1I50 - chains A and E of the 10 polymer chains in the assembly; structure by X-ray diffraction, 2.80 A resolution.

[Chain A]
Protein: DNA-directed RNA polymerase II largest subunit
Organism: Saccharomyces cerevisiae
Notes: EC 2.7.7.6
UniProt: P04050 (RPB1_YEAST); residues 1-1733 here = UniProt positions 1-1733
Chain sequence (1733 residues; row label = number of the first residue in the row):
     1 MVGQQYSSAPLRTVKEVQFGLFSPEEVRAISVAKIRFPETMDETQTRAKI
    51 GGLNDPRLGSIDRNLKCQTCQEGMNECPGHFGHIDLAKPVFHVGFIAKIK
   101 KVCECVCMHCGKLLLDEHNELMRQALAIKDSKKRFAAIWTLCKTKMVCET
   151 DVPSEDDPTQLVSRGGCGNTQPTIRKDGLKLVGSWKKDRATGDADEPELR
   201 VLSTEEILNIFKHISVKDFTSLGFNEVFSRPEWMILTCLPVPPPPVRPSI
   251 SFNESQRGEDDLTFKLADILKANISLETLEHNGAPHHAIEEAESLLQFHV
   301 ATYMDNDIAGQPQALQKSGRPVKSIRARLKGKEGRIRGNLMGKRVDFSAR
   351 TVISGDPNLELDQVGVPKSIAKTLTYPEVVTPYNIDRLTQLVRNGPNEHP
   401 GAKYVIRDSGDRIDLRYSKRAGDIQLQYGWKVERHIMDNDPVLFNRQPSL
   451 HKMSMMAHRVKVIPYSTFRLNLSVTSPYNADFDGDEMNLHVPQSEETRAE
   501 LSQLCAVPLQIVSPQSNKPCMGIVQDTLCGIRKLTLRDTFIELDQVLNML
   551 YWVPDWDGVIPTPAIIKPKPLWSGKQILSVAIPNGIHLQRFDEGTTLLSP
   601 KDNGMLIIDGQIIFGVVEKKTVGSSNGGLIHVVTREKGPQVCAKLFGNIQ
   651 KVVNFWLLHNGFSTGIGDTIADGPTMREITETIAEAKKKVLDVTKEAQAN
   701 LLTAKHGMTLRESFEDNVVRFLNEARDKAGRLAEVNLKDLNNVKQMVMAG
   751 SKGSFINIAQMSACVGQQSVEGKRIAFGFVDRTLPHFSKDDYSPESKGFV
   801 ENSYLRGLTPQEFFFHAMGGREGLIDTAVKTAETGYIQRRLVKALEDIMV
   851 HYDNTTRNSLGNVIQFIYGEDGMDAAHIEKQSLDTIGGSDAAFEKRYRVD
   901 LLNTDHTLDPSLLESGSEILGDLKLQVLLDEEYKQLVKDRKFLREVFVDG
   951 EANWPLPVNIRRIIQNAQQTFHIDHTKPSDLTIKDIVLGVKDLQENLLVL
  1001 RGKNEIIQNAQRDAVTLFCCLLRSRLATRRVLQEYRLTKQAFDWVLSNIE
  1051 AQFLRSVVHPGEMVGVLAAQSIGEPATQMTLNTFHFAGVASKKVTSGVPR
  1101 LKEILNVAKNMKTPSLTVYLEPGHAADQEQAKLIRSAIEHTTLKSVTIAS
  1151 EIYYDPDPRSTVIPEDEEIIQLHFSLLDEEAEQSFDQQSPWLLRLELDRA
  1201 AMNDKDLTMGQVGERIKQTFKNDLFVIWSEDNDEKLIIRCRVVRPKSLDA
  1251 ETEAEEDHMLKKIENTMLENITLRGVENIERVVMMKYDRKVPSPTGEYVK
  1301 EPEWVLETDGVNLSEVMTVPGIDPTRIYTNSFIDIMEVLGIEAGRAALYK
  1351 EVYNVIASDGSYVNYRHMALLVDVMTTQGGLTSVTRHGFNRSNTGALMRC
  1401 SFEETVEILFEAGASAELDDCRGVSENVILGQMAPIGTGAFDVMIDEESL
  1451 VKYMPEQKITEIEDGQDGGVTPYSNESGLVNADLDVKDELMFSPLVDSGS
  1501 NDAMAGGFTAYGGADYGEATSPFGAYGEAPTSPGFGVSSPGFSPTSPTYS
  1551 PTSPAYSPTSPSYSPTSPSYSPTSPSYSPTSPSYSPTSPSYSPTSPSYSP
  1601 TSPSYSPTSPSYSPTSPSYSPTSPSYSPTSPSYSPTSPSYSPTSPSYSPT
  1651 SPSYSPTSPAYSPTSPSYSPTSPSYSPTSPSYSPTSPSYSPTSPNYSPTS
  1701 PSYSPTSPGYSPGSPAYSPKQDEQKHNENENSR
Disordered / not traced: 1, 1082-1091, 1177-1186, 1244-1253, 1451-1733
Curated features (UniProtKB/Swiss-Prot):
  - region: Pro248 to Asp260 (Lid loop), Asn306 to Lys323 (Rudder loop), Pro810 to Glu822 (Bridging helix)
  - binding site (Zn(2+)): Cys67, Cys70, Cys77, His80, Cys107, Cys110, Cys148, Cys167
  - binding site (Mg(2+)): Asp481, Asp483, Asp485
  - modified residue: Thr1471 (Phosphothreonine)
  - cross-link (Glycyl lysine isopeptide (Lys-Gly)): Lys695 (interchain with G-Cter in ubiquitin), Lys1246 (interchain with G-Cter in ubiquitin), Lys1350 (interchain with G-Cter in ubiquitin)
  - natural variant: Ser1653 to Pro1659 (deletion: In strain: A364A)
  - mutagenesis: Lys1246 (K1246R: Impairs ubiquitination during transcription stress)
Ion coordination: Zn2+ site 1: Cys67, Cys70, Cys77, His80; Zn2+ site 2: Cys107, Cys110, Cys148, Cys167; Mn2+: Asp481, Asp483, Asp485
From the paper describing this entry:
  - Mn2+ coordination: Asp481, Asp483, Asp485
  - catalytic residues: Asp481
  - conformationally variable residues (domain motion): Asp193, Gly283, Asn903

[Chain E]
Protein: DNA-directed RNA polymerase II 27KD polypeptide
Organism: Saccharomyces cerevisiae
Notes: EC 2.7.7.6
UniProt: P20434 (RPB5_YEAST); residues 1-215 here = UniProt positions 1-215
Chain sequence (215 residues; row label = number of the first residue in the row):
     1 MDQENERNISRLWRAFRTVKEMVKDRGYFITQEEVELPLEDFKAKYCDSM
    51 GRPQRKMMSFQANPTEESISKFPDMGSLWVEFCDEPSVGVKTMKTFVIHI
   101 QEKNFQTGIFVYQNNITPSAMKLVPSIPPATIETFNEAALVVNITHHELV
   151 PKHIRLSSDEKRELLKRYRLKESQLPRIQRADPVALYLGLKRGEVVKIIR
   201 KSETSGRYASYRICM

[How chain A and chain E interact]
Pairs across the interface (94):
  Glu120(A) with Lys122(E)
  Lys129(A) with Arg177(E); Met215(E)
  Glu155(A) with Lys122(E); Pro125(E); Ser126(E)
  Asp156(A) with Ser126(E)
  Asp157(A) with Lys94(E), salt bridge
  Arg857(A) with Tyr168(E); Leu170(E)
  Leu860(A) with Gln174(E)
  Gly861(A) with Gln174(E)
  Asn862(A) with Ser173(E); Gln174(E)
  Val863(A) with Leu170(E), hydrophobic; Gln174(E), hydrogen bond (backbone-backbone); Pro176(E)
  Gln865(A) with Tyr208(E)
  Phe866(A) with Leu175(E), hydrophobic; Pro176(E); Tyr208(E), hydrogen bond (backbone-side chain); Ser210(E); Tyr211(E)
  Ile867(A) with Tyr208(E), hydrophobic
  Gly869(A) with Thr204(E)
  Glu870(A) with Arg200(E), salt bridge; Ser202(E), hydrogen bond; Thr204(E); Ser205(E), hydrogen bond (backbone-side chain); Tyr208(E)
  Asp871(A) with Thr204(E)
  Phe942(A) with Lys201(E); Gly206(E); Arg207(E)
  Val946(A) with Lys201(E); Ser202(E)
  Phe947(A) with Glu203(E)
  Trp954(A) with Glu203(E)
  Leu956(A) with Thr204(E)
  Asn1004(A) with Arg167(E)
  Ile1006(A) with Glu163(E); Leu164(E), hydrophobic; Tyr168(E), hydrophobic
  Ala1010(A) with Tyr168(E)
  Asp1013(A) with Ser205(E); Gly206(E); Arg207(E), salt bridge
  Ala1014(A) with Ser205(E)
  Thr1016(A) with Gly206(E)
  Leu1017(A) with Glu203(E); Thr204(E); Ser205(E); Gly206(E)
  Met1317(A) with Val142(E)
  Thr1318(A) with Arg11(E), hydrogen bond; Arg14(E), hydrogen bond (backbone-side chain); Val141(E); Val142(E)
  Pro1324(A) with Val142(E), hydrophobic; His147(E), hydrogen bond (backbone-side chain)
  Thr1325(A) with His146(E), hydrogen bond (side chain-backbone); His147(E), hydrogen bond (backbone-side chain); Glu148(E), hydrogen bond (backbone-backbone)
  Arg1326(A) with Glu148(E)
  Ile1327(A) with His147(E)
  Glu1337(A) with Pro183(E)
  Val1338(A) with Ile144(E); Pro183(E)
  Leu1339(A) with Ile144(E), hydrophobic; His147(E); Val150(E); Val184(E)
  Gly1340(A) with Asp182(E); Pro183(E)
  Ile1341(A) with Asp182(E), hydrogen bond (backbone-side chain); Arg212(E)
  Glu1342(A) with Pro151(E); His153(E); Ile198(E); Arg200(E), salt bridge; Arg212(E), salt bridge
  Ala1343(A) with Leu149(E); Val150(E), hydrophobic
  Arg1345(A) with Arg200(E)
  Tyr1349(A) with Glu203(E)
  Tyr1365(A) with Glu203(E); Thr204(E)
  Thr1376(A) with Arg212(E), hydrogen bond (backbone-side chain)
  Thr1377(A) with Pro176(E); Arg177(E), hydrogen bond (backbone-backbone); Arg212(E)
  Gln1378(A) with Arg177(E)
  Gly1379(A) with Arg177(E), hydrogen bond (backbone-backbone); Gln179(E)
Interface residues without a listed pair, chain A (58 interface residues in all): Glu945, Ile1007, Val1319, Pro1320, Tyr1328, Ile1335, Met1336, Ala1346, Arg1366, Asp1373
Interface residues without a listed pair, chain E (46 interface residues in all): Ile178, Ala209

[In short]
Chain A and chain E form an interface of 58 and 46 residues respectively, with 14 hydrogen bonds and 5 salt
bridges. Polar pairs include Asp157(A)-Lys94(E), Glu870(A)-Arg200(E) and Asp1013(A)-Arg207(E). The paper
reports the catalytic residue Asp481(A); Mn2+ coordination by Asp481(A), Asp483(A) and Asp485(A).
Chain A is DNA-directed RNA polymerase II largest subunit and chain E is DNA-directed RNA polymerase II 27KD
polypeptide, both from Saccharomyces cerevisiae; the structure, RNA polymerase II crystal form II at 2.8 A
resolution, was determined by X-ray diffraction together with 1I3Q from the same study.
